1LE7 - chain A; structure by X-ray diffraction, 2.09 A resolution.

[Chain A]
Name: Group X Secretory Phospholipase A2
From: Homo sapiens
Notes: EC 3.1.1.4
Reference sequence: O15496 (PA2GX_HUMAN); residues 1-123 here correspond to UniProt positions 33-155 (UniProt number = residue number + 32)
Amino-acid sequence (123 residues; each row starts with the number of its first residue):
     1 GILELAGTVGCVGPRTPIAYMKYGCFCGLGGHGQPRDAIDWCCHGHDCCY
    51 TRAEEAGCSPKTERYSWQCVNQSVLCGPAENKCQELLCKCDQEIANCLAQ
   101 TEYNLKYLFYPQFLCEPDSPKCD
Cystine bridges: C11-C69, C25-C115, C27-C43, C42-C97, C48-C122, C49-C90, C58-C83, C76-C88
Metal / ion sites: Ca2+: F26, G28, G30, D47
Curated features (UniProtKB/Swiss-Prot):
  - glycosylation: N81 (N-linked (GlcNAc...) asparagine)
From the paper describing this entry:
  - Ca2+ coordination: F26, G28, G30, D47
  - conformationally variable residues: P14
  - specificity-determining residues: L5, L98 (proposed by the authors, not directly observed)

[Overview]
F26, G28, G30 and D47 form the Ca2+ site. From the paper: Ca2+ coordination by F26, G28 and G30 among others;
specificity determinants L5 and L98.
Chain A is Group X Secretory Phospholipase A2 (Homo sapiens); the structure, CARBOXYLIC ESTER HYDROLASE, C 2 2
21 space group, was determined by X-ray diffraction, deposited together with 1LE6.
